PDB entry 7B0N | electron microscopy, 3.70 A resolution | chains E and F of the 42 polymer chains in the assembly

Chain E:
Protein: Subunit NUHM of NADH:Ubiquinone Oxidoreductase (Complex I)
Organism: Yarrowia lipolytica
Notes: EC 1.6.99.3
Reference sequence: Q9UUT9 (Q9UUT9_YARLL); numbering as in UniProt (aligned over 1-243)
Chain sequence (243 residues; row label = number of the first residue in the row):
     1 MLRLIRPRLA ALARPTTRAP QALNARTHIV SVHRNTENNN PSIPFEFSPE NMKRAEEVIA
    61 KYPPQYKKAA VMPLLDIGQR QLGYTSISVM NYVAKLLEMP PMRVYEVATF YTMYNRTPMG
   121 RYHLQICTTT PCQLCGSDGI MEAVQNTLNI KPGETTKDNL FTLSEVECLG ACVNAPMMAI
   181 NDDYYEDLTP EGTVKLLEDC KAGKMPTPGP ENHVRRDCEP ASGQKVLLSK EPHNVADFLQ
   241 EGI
Not modelled in the structure: 1-27
Bound ions: 2Fe-2S cluster Fe: Cys127, Cys132, Cys168, Cys172
Small-molecule neighbours: 2Fe-2S cluster (FES): Cys127, Thr129, Pro131, Cys132, Cys168, Leu169, Gly170, Ala171, Cys172, Met177

Chain F:
Protein: Subunit NUBM of NADH:Ubiquinone Oxidoreductase (Complex I)
Organism: Yarrowia lipolytica
Notes: EC 7.1.1.2
Reference sequence: Q9UUU2 (Q9UUU2_YARLL); residue numbers follow UniProt; this construct covers 1-488
Chain sequence (488 residues; each row starts with the number of its first residue):
     1 MLRTTLHKRG LARLSRGFAT TQDATPKARQ YGGLKDQDRI FQNLYDNYGW DLASARKQGD
    61 WYKTKELILK GDTWIIDEIK KSGLRGRGGA GFPSGLKWSF MNPPGWEKNE GPRYLVVNAD
   121 EGEPGTCKDR EIMRKDPHKL VEGCLLAGRA MNATAAYIYI RGEFYNEAAV LQTAINEAYA
   181 AGLIGKDACG SGYDFDVYIH RGMGAYVCGE ETSLIESLEG KAGKPRLKPP FPAGVGLFGR
   241 PSTVTNVETV AVAPTILRRG GDWFASFGRE RNSGTKLFCI SGNVNEPCTV EEEMSIPLRE
   301 LLEKHCGGIK GGWDNLLGVI PGGCSVPILP KNICEDVLMD FDALKDVQSG LGTAAVIVIN
   361 KQQDVIRAIQ RFAAFYKHES CGQCTPCREG TTWLLKAMDR FRTGQAKERE IDMLYELTKD
   421 IEGHTICALG DAAAWPIQGL IRNFRPEMET RMKKFHDEVG AVSVGGWMKD ARVEKGKVVG
   481 APLPGVHH
Not modelled in the structure: 1-28
Cystine bridges: Cys127-Cys279
Bound ions: 4Fe-4S cluster Fe: Cys381, Cys384, Cys387, Cys427
Small-molecule neighbours:
  - FMN (flavin mononucleotide): Gly86, Arg87, Gly88, Ala90, Lys97, Asn118, Asp120, Glu121, Gly122, Asp129, Tyr206, Val207, Gly209, Glu210, Glu211, Val244, Thr245, Asn246, Thr249, Ala428, Leu429
  - 4Fe-4S cluster (SF4): Val207, Pro225, Glu379, Ser380, Cys381, Gly382, Gln383, Cys384, Cys387, Thr425, Ile426, Cys427, Leu429, Gly430

Interface between chain E and chain F:
Residue-residue contacts (127):
  Lys61(E) - Tyr157(F)  hydrogen bond (backbone-side chain)
  Lys61(E) - Tyr198(F)
  Lys61(E) - Ile199(F)
  Tyr62(E) - Tyr157(F)  hydrophobic
  Tyr62(E) - His200(F)  hydrogen bond
  Pro63(E) - Tyr114(F)
  Pro63(E) - Phe238(F)
  Tyr66(E) - Phe238(F)
  Lys68(E) - Glu219(F)  hydrogen bond (side chain-backbone)
  Lys68(E) - Gly220(F)
  Lys68(E) - Lys221(F)
  Ala69(E) - Leu218(F)
  Ala69(E) - Glu219(F)
  Ala69(E) - Gly220(F)
  Met72(E) - His200(F)
  Met72(E) - Met203(F)
  Met72(E) - Ser217(F)  hydrogen bond
  Asp76(E) - Arg201(F)  salt bridge
  Asp76(E) - Met203(F)
  Gln79(E) - Met203(F)
  Phe110(E) - Gly223(F)
  Phe110(E) - Cys381(F)
  Tyr111(E) - Met203(F)
  Tyr111(E) - Gly204(F)
  Tyr111(E) - Cys208(F)  hydrophobic
  Tyr111(E) - Ser217(F)  hydrogen bond
  Tyr111(E) - Lys221(F)  hydrogen bond (side chain-backbone)
  Tyr111(E) - Ala222(F)
  Tyr111(E) - Gly223(F)
  Thr112(E) - Met203(F)
  Thr112(E) - Gly204(F)
  Met113(E) - Gly162(F)
  Met113(E) - Glu163(F)
  Met113(E) - Met203(F)  hydrophobic
  Tyr114(E) - Met203(F)  hydrophobic
  Thr128(E) - Arg371(F)  hydrogen bond
  Thr130(E) - Ala368(F)  hydrogen bond (side chain-backbone)
  Thr130(E) - Arg371(F)
  Thr130(E) - Phe372(F)
  Pro131(E) - Ser281(F)
  Gln133(E) - Gln363(F)
  Leu134(E) - Asn283(F)  hydrogen bond (backbone-side chain)
  Leu134(E) - Val358(F)
  Leu134(E) - Gln363(F)
  Cys135(E) - Gly282(F)
  Asp138(E) - Arg367(F)  salt bridge
  Val166(E) - Arg371(F)
  Glu167(E) - Arg371(F)  salt bridge
  Glu167(E) - Phe375(F)
  Glu167(E) - His378(F)  salt bridge
  Cys168(E) - Pro124(F)  hydrophobic
  Cys168(E) - Arg161(F)  hydrogen bond (backbone-side chain)
  Leu169(E) - Arg161(F)
  Leu169(E) - Glu163(F)
  Leu169(E) - Phe164(F)
  Gly170(E) - Thr126(F)
  Gly170(E) - Arg130(F)
  Gly170(E) - Arg161(F)
  Gly170(E) - Phe164(F)
  Ala171(E) - Arg130(F)
  Cys172(E) - Gly125(F)  hydrogen bond (side chain-backbone)
  Cys172(E) - Thr126(F)
  Cys172(E) - Ser281(F)  hydrogen bond (backbone-side chain)
  Val173(E) - Ile280(F)
  Val173(E) - Pro287(F)
  Val173(E) - Cys288(F)
  Val173(E) - Thr289(F)
  Asp182(E) - Tyr165(F)
  Asp182(E) - Asn166(F)
  Asp183(E) - Asn166(F)  hydrogen bond
  Tyr184(E) - Arg130(F)
  Tyr184(E) - Glu163(F)
  Tyr184(E) - Phe164(F)
  Glu186(E) - Arg130(F)  salt bridge
  Arg215(E) - Glu286(F)  salt bridge
  Arg215(E) - Pro287(F)  hydrogen bond (side chain-backbone)
  Arg216(E) - Tyr45(F)
  Asp217(E) - Arg134(F)
  Asp217(E) - Lys135(F)  salt bridge
  Cys218(E) - Leu44(F)  hydrogen bond (side chain-backbone)
  Cys218(E) - Tyr45(F)
  Cys218(E) - Glu131(F)  hydrogen bond
  Cys218(E) - Lys135(F)  hydrogen bond
  Glu219(E) - Tyr45(F)
  Pro220(E) - Glu286(F)
  Pro220(E) - Cys288(F)  hydrophobic
  Ala221(E) - Glu286(F)  hydrogen bond (backbone-side chain)
  Ser222(E) - Glu286(F)
  Gln224(E) - Tyr45(F)
  Gln224(E) - Asn47(F)  hydrogen bond
  Lys225(E) - Glu286(F)
  Lys225(E) - Lys304(F)
  Lys225(E) - His305(F)
  Val226(E) - Arg39(F)
  Val226(E) - Tyr45(F)  hydrophobic
  Val226(E) - His305(F)
  Leu227(E) - Asp36(F)
  Leu227(E) - Arg39(F)
  Leu227(E) - Leu44(F)
  Leu227(E) - Tyr45(F)  hydrophobic
  Leu227(E) - Asn47(F)  hydrogen bond (backbone-side chain)
  Ser229(E) - Tyr48(F)  hydrogen bond (backbone-side chain)
  Lys230(E) - Tyr48(F)  hydrogen bond (backbone-side chain)
  Glu231(E) - Tyr48(F)  hydrogen bond (backbone-side chain)
  Pro232(E) - Gln42(F)
  Pro232(E) - Tyr48(F)
  His233(E) - Asp36(F)
  His233(E) - Gln37(F)
  His233(E) - Arg39(F)
  His233(E) - Gln42(F)  hydrogen bond
  His233(E) - Gln58(F)
  Asn234(E) - Arg56(F)
  Asn234(E) - Lys57(F)  hydrogen bond (side chain-backbone)
  Asn234(E) - Gln58(F)
  Asn234(E) - Gly59(F)  hydrogen bond (side chain-backbone)
  Val235(E) - Gln58(F)
  Val235(E) - Arg258(F)
  Ala236(E) - Tyr62(F)  hydrophobic
  Phe238(E) - Arg259(F)
  Leu239(E) - Tyr62(F)  hydrophobic
  Leu239(E) - Arg258(F)
  Gln240(E) - Glu78(F)
  Gln240(E) - Leu257(F)
  Gln240(E) - Arg258(F)  hydrogen bond (backbone-backbone)
  Gln240(E) - Gly260(F)
  Ile243(E) - Lys63(F)
  Ile243(E) - Trp74(F)  hydrophobic
Interface residues without a listed pair, chain E (61 interface residues in all): Val71, Arg80, Val107, Thr129
Interface residues without a listed pair, chain F (84 interface residues in all): Phe41, Asn43, Asp46, Leu67, Lys70, Cys127, Tyr159, Gln172, Gly202, Ala205, Val207, Thr255, Ile357, Ile359, Glu379

Overview:
61 residues of chain E and 84 residues of chain F are in contact, with 27 hydrogen bonds and 7 salt bridges.
Among the polar pairs are Asp76(E)-Arg201(F), Asp138(E)-Arg367(F) and Glu167(E)-Arg371(F). Chain E binds
2Fe-2S cluster. Ligands of chain F: flavin mononucleotide and 4Fe-4S cluster.
Here chain E is Subunit NUHM of NADH:Ubiquinone Oxidoreductase (Complex I) and chain F is Subunit NUBM of
NADH:Ubiquinone Oxidoreductase (Complex I), both from Yarrowia lipolytica. Entry 7B0N (A 3.7-angstrom
structure of Yarrowia lipolytica complex I with an R121M mutation in NUCM) was determined by electron
microscopy.
